4UNU - chains A and B; structure by X-ray diffraction, 0.95 A resolution.

# Chain A (and B)
Molecule: Ig lambda chain V-II region mgc
Organism: Homo sapiens
Notes: fragment: light-chain variable domain, residues 1-110; chain B of this document is another copy of the same molecule, construct and numbering; everything in this record applies to it too
Reference sequence: P01709 (LV206_HUMAN); numbering as in UniProt (aligned over 1-110)
Sequence (111 residues; numbered 0 to 110; the number before each row is that of its first residue; numbering starts at 0):
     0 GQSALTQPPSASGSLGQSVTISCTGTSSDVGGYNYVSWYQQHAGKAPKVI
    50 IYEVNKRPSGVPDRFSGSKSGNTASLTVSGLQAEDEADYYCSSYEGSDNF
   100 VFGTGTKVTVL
Not modelled in the structure: 0-1
Construct notes: expression tag (0)
Disulfide bonds: C22-C90
Reported in the primary citation:
  - self-association interface (contacts with another copy of this molecule); pairs are residue here / residue on that copy: A45-F101, Y38, F99, F101
  - mutagenesis - Y38E/F99A/F101E: abolished binding to Ig lambda chain V-II region mgc (chain A)

# How chain A and chain B interact
Contacting residue pairs (23; chain A residue first):
  T5(A) - Q16(B)
  Q16(A) - T5(B)
  S17(A) - S21(B)
  S17(A) - T23(B)  hydrogen bond
  S17(A) - T72(B)
  V18(A) - S21(B)
  T19(A) - T19(B)
  T19(A) - S21(B)  hydrogen bond
  T19(A) - T72(B)
  T19(A) - S74(B)
  S21(A) - S17(B)
  S21(A) - T19(B)
  S65(A) - S69(B)  hydrogen bond
  S65(A) - G70(B)
  G66(A) - S69(B)  hydrogen bond (backbone-side chain)
  S67(A) - S67(B)  hydrogen bond
  S67(A) - K68(B)
  K68(A) - S67(B)
  S69(A) - G66(B)
  S69(A) - S67(B)
  S74(A) - S74(B)
  T76(A) - T72(B)
  S78(A) - T72(B)
Interface residues without a listed pair, chain A (16 interface residues in all): P7, T72
Interface residues without a listed pair, chain B (16 interface residues in all): N54, S65, T76

# In short
The chain A/chain B interface involves 16 residues from each chain; the contacts include 5 hydrogen bonds.
Among the polar pairs are S17(A)-T23(B), T19(A)-S21(B) and S65(A)-S69(B). The paper reports that
Y38E/F99A/F101E of chain A abolish binding to Ig lambda chain V-II region mgc (chain A); a self-association
interface involving Y38(A), A45(A) and F99(A) among others.
Both chains are Ig lambda chain V-II region mgc (Homo sapiens). Entry 4UNU (MCG - a dimer of lambda variable
domains) was determined by X-ray diffraction (same publication as 4UNT and 4UNV).
